Entry 2BQ6 (X-ray diffraction, 3.00 A resolution); this record covers chains A and B.

== Chain A ==
Protein: Coagulation factor X
Source organism: Homo sapiens
Notes: EC 3.4.21.6; fragment: des-gla light chain, residues 126-177
UniProt: P00742 (FA10_HUMAN); residues 1-49 here correspond to UniProt positions 129-177 (UniProt number = residue number + 128)
Amino-acid sequence (52 residues; numbered 1 to 49 plus 3 insertion-coded residues; the number before each row is that of its first residue; a row labelled like 1A-1C holds insertion residues (1A, then the next letters in order)):
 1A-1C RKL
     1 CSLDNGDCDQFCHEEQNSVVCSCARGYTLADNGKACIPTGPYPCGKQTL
Disulfide bonds: Cys1-Cys12, Cys8-Cys21, Cys23-Cys36

== Chain B ==
Protein: Factor xa
Source organism: Homo sapiens
Notes: EC 3.4.21.6; fragment: heavy chain, residues 220-468
UniProt: P00742 (FA10_HUMAN); the construct lacks a stretch of the UniProt sequence and is renumbered around it, so the offset changes along the chain: 1-61 = UniProt 220-280; 62-124 = UniProt 282-344; 125-131 = UniProt 346-352; 132-145 = UniProt 355-368; 4 more segments
Amino-acid sequence (249 residues; each row starts with the number of its first residue; note: 2 numbers in that range are skipped by the numbering (no residue carries them; nothing is unmodelled there); a row labelled like 131A-131B holds insertion residues (131A, then the next letters in order)):
     1 FNQTQPERGDNNLTRIVGGQECKDGECPWQALLINEENEGFCGGTILSEF
    51 YILTAAHCLYQ
   61A A
    62 KRFKVRVGDRNTEQEEGGEAVHEVEVVIKHNRFTKETYDFDIAVLRLKTP
   112 ITFRMNVAPACLP
  124A E
   125 RDWAEST
131A-131B LM
   132 TQKTGIVSGFGRTH
   147 EKGRQSTRLKMLEVPYVDRNSCKLSSSFIITQNMFCAGY
185A-185B DT
   186 KQEDACQGDSGGPHVTRFKDTYFVTGIVSWGE
   219 GCARK
  223A G
   224 KYGIYTKVTAFLKWIDRSMKT
Not modelled in the structure: 1-15
Disulfide bonds: Cys22-Cys27, Cys42-Cys58, Cys168-Cys182, Cys191-Cys220
Metal / ion sites: Ca2+: Asp70, Asn72, Gln75, Glu76, Glu77
Small-molecule neighbours: IIB (1-{[5-(5-chloro-2-thienyl)isoxazol-3-yl]methyl}-3-cyano-N-(1-isopropylpiperidin-4-yl)-7-methyl-1H-indole-2-carboxamide): Lys96, Glu97, Thr98, Tyr99, Arg143, Glu147, Phe174, Asp189, Ala190, Cys191, Gln192, Ser195, Val213, Ser214, Trp215, Gly216, Glu217, Gly219, Cys220, Arg222, Gly226, Ile227, Tyr228
Swiss-Prot annotation at these positions:
  - active site (Charge relay system): His57, Asp102, Ser195
  - glycosylation (N-linked (GlcNAc...) asparagine): Asn2, Asn12

== Interface between chain A and chain B ==
Residue-residue contacts - 41 pairs, chain A then chain B:
  Asn5(A) - Trp127(B)  hydrogen bond
  Asn5(A) - Thr131(B)
  Asn5(A) - Phe203(B)
  Cys8(A) - Lys204(B)
  Asp9(A) - Phe203(B)
  Asp9(A) - Lys204(B)
  Gln10(A) - Trp127(B)  hydrogen bond (backbone-side chain)
  Phe11(A) - Leu123(B)
  Phe11(A) - Pro124(B)  hydrophobic
  Phe11(A) - Glu124A(B)
  Phe11(A) - Trp127(B)  hydrophobic
  Phe11(A) - Phe208(B)  hydrophobic
  Cys12(A) - Trp127(B)
  Tyr27(A) - Cys122(B)  hydrophobic
  Tyr27(A) - Thr206(B)
  Tyr42(A) - Phe114(B)  hydrophobic
  Tyr42(A) - Arg115(B)
  Cys44(A) - Pro120(B)
  Cys44(A) - Ala121(B)
  Cys44(A) - Cys122(B)  disulfide
  Gly45(A) - Trp29(B)
  Gly45(A) - Pro120(B)  hydrogen bond (backbone-backbone)
  Gly45(A) - Ala121(B)
  Gly45(A) - Cys122(B)  hydrogen bond (backbone-side chain)
  Gly45(A) - Asp205(B)
  Gly45(A) - Thr206(B)
  Gly45(A) - Tyr207(B)  hydrogen bond (backbone-backbone)
  Lys46(A) - Pro28(B)
  Lys46(A) - Trp29(B)
  Lys46(A) - Lys204(B)
  Lys46(A) - Asp205(B)  hydrogen bond (side chain-backbone)
  Lys46(A) - Thr206(B)  hydrogen bond
  Gln47(A) - Gly25(B)
  Gln47(A) - Glu26(B)
  Gln47(A) - Trp29(B)
  Gln47(A) - Tyr207(B)
  Thr48(A) - Gly25(B)  hydrogen bond (backbone-backbone)
  Thr48(A) - Arg115(B)
  Thr48(A) - Met116(B)  hydrogen bond (side chain-backbone)
  Leu49(A) - Asp24(B)
  Leu49(A) - Gly25(B)
Also at the interface, not in a pair above, chain A (18 interface residues in all): Asp4, Ala24, Arg25, Pro43
Also at the interface, not in a pair above, chain B (26 interface residues in all): Asn117, Ala119, Arg202, Asp239
Cross-chain cystine bridges: Cys44(A)-Cys122(B)

== Overview ==
Chain A and chain B form an interface of 18 and 26 residues respectively; the contacts include 1 disulfide
bond and 9 hydrogen bonds. Among the polar pairs are Asn5(A)-Trp127(B), Gln10(A)-Trp127(B) and
Gly45(A)-Cys122(B). Chain B binds compound IIB.
Chain A is Coagulation factor X and chain B is Factor xa, both from Homo sapiens; the structure, Crystal
structure of factor Xa in complex with 21, was determined by X-ray diffraction together with 2BQ7 and 2BQW
from the same study.
